PDB entry 4JO1 | X-ray diffraction, 2.03 A resolution | chains L and P of the 3 polymer chains in the assembly

# Chain L
Protein: monoclonal anti-HIV-1 gp120 V3 antibody R56 light chain
Organism: Oryctolagus cuniculus
Notes: fragment: Fab; antibody fragment or engineered binder
Amino-acid sequence (216 residues; each row starts with the number of its first residue; a row labelled like 27A-27B holds insertion residues (27A, then the next letters in order)):
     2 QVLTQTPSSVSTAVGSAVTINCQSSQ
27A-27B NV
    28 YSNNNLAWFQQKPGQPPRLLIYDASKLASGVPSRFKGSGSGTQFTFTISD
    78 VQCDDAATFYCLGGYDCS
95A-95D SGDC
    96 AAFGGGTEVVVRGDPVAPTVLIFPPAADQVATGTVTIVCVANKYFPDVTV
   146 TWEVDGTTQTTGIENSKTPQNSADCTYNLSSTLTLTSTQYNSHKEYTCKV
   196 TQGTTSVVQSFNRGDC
Cystine bridges: Cys-23/Cys-88, Cys-80/Cys-170, Cys-94/Cys-95D, Cys-134/Cys-193

# Chain P
Protein: gp120
Organism: Human immunodeficiency virus 1
Notes: fragment: third variable region (V3) crown
UniProt: Q9YX36 (Q9YX36_9HIV1); the author numbering skips numbers that UniProt does not, so the offset changes along the chain: 301-309 = UniProt 32-40; 312-325 = UniProt 41-54
Amino-acid sequence (23 residues; numbered 301 to 325; 2 numbers in that range are skipped by the numbering (no residue carries them; nothing is unmodelled there); the number before each row is that of its first residue):
   301 NNTRKSIHI
   312 GPGRAFYTTGEIIG
Disordered / not traced: 301-302, 315-325

# Interface between chain L and chain P
Residue-residue contacts (20):
  Tyr-28(L) / Lys-305(P)
  Tyr-28(L) / Ser-306(P)
  Asn-32(L) / Ser-306(P)  hydrogen bond
  Asn-32(L) / Ile-307(P)  hydrogen bond (side chain-backbone)
  Asn-32(L) / Ile-309(P)
  Ala-34(L) / Ile-309(P)  hydrophobic
  Tyr-49(L) / Ile-309(P)
  Tyr-49(L) / Pro-313(P)
  Leu-89(L) / Ile-309(P)  hydrophobic
  Gly-91(L) / Ser-306(P)
  Gly-91(L) / Ile-307(P)
  Tyr-92(L) / Lys-305(P)
  Tyr-92(L) / Ser-306(P)  hydrogen bond (backbone-side chain)
  Asp-93(L) / Lys-305(P)
  Cys-94(L) / Arg-304(P)
  Cys-94(L) / Lys-305(P)  hydrogen bond (backbone-backbone)
  Cys-94(L) / Ser-306(P)
  Cys-95D(L) / Ser-306(P)
  Cys-95D(L) / Ile-307(P)
  Ala-96(L) / Ile-307(P)  hydrophobic
Also at the interface, not in a pair above, chain L (13 interface residues in all): Leu-46, Gly-90
Also at the interface, not in a pair above, chain P (7 interface residues in all): Gly-312

# Summary
13 residues of chain L and 7 residues of chain P are in contact; the contacts include 4 hydrogen bonds. Polar
contacts include Asn-32(L)/Ser-306(P), Asn-32(L)/Ile-307(P) and Tyr-92(L)/Ser-306(P).
Here chain L is monoclonal anti-HIV-1 gp120 V3 antibody R56 light chain (Oryctolagus cuniculus) and chain P is
gp120 (Human immunodeficiency virus 1). Entry 4JO1 (Crystal structure of rabbit mAb R56 Fab in complex with V3
crown of HIV-1 JR-FL gp120) was determined by X-ray diffraction (same publication as 4JO2 and 4JO3).
